PDB entry 8CDZ | X-ray diffraction, 1.44 A resolution | chain AAA

Chain AAA:
Protein: Carbonic anhydrase 1
Source organism: Homo sapiens
Notes: EC 4.2.1.1
UniProtKB: P00915 (CAH1_HUMAN); residues 0-260 here correspond to UniProt positions 1-261 (UniProt number = residue number + 1)
Chain sequence (261 residues; row label = number of the first residue in the row; numbering starts at 0):
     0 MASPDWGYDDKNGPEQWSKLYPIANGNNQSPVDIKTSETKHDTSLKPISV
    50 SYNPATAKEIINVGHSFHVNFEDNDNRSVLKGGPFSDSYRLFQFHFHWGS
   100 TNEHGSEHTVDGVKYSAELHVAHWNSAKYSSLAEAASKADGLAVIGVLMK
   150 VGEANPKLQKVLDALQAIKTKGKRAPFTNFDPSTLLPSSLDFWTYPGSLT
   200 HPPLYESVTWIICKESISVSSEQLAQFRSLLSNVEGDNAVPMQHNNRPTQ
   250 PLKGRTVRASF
Disordered / not traced: 0-3
Ion coordination: Zn2+: H94, H96, H119 (together with 1-butyl-3-(4-sulfamoylphenyl)urea)
Residues lining bound ligands: 1-butyl-3-(4-sulfamoylphenyl)urea (U7M): H67, F91, Q92, H94, H96, E106, H119, A121, A135, V143, S197, L198, T199, H200, P202, Y204, W209
Curated features (UniProtKB/Swiss-Prot):
  - active site: H64 (Proton donor/acceptor)
  - binding site (Zn(2+)): H64, H67, H94, H96, H119, H200
  - binding site (substrate): T199, H200
  - modified residue: A1 (N-acetylalanine)
What the authors report for this chain:
  - binding site for 1-butyl-3-(4-sulfamoylphenyl)urea: T199, P202, Y204

Overview:
Bound to chain AAA: 1-butyl-3-(4-sulfamoylphenyl)urea. H94, H96 and H119 form the Zn2+ site. Curated
annotation (UniProt) lists active-site residue H64, 6 Zn2+-binding residues and substrate-binding residues
T199 and H200. The paper reports a binding site for 1-butyl-3-(4-sulfamoylphenyl)urea at T199, P202 and Y204.
Chain AAA is Carbonic anhydrase 1 (Homo sapiens); the structure, human carbonic anhydrase I complexed with
4-(3-butylureido)benzenesulfonamide, was determined by X-ray diffraction, deposited together with 8CDX.
